3EPH - chains A and B of the 4 polymer chains in the assembly; structure by X-ray diffraction, 2.95 A resolution.

# Chain A (and B)
Protein: tRNA isopentenyltransferase
From: Saccharomyces cerevisiae
Notes: EC 2.5.1.8; chain B of this document is another copy of the same molecule, construct and numbering; everything in this record applies to it too
Reference sequence: P07884 (MOD5_YEAST); residues 13-421 here = UniProt positions 13-421
Sequence (409 residues; row label = number of the first residue in the row):
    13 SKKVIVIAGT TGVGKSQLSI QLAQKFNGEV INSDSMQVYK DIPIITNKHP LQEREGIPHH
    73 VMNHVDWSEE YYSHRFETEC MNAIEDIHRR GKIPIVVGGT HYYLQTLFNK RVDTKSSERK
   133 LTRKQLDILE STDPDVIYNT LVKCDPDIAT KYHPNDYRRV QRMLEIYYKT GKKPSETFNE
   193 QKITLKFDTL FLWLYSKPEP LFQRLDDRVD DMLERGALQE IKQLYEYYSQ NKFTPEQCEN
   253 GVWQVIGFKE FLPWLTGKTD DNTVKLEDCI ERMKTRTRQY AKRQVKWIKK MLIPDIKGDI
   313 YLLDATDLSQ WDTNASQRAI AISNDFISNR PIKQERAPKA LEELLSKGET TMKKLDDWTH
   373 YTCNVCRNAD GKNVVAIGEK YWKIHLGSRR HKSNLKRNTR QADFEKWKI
Unresolved in the structure: 269-275
Curated features (UniProtKB/Swiss-Prot):
  - zinc finger: Y373 to R409 (Matrin-type)
  - region: D46 to Q49 (Interaction with substrate tRNA), R170 to R174 (Interaction with substrate tRNA), F199 to Y207 (Core aggregation region), P210 to E232 (Interaction with isopentenylpyrophosphate transferase), Q256 to I258 (Interaction with substrate tRNA), R284 to K302 (Interaction with substrate tRNA)
  - binding site (ATP): G21 to S28
  - binding site (dimethylallyl diphosphate): T23 to S28
  - binding site (Zn(2+)): C375, C378, H397, H403
  - site (Interaction with substrate tRNA): T112, Q193
Ion coordination: Mg2+ near Q29 (its only coordinating residue here); Zn2+: C375, C378, H403
Ligand contacts: pyrophosphate (PPV): T22, T23, G24, V25, G26, K27, S28, D46, Q49, N59, R220
Reported in the primary citation:
  - binding site for tRNA: D46 to Q49, T58, T112, Y114, Y164, N167, R170, R171, R174, Q193, Q256, I258, R284, R288, Q291, Y292, K294, R295, K298, K302, H397, S400, R401, R402, K408, R412
  - contacts within the chain: D46-Q49 (hydrogen bond), D46-S47 (backbone contact)
  - specificity-determining residues: Q193 (by similarity / conservation)
  - Zn2+ coordination: H397, H403
  - binding site for pyrophosphate: R220
  - conformationally variable residues (loop rearrangement, side-chain flip): T23 to G26, R220
  - catalytic residues: T23, D46, R220 (proposed by the authors, not directly observed)

# How chain A and chain B interact
Pairs across the interface - 50 pairs, chain A then chain B:
  S13(A) - N191(B)  hydrogen bond (backbone-backbone)
  S13(A) - E192(B)
  S13(A) - Q193(B)  hydrogen bond (side chain-backbone)
  S13(A) - K194(B)
  N191(A) - S13(B)  hydrogen bond (backbone-backbone)
  N191(A) - N341(B)
  E192(A) - S13(B)
  Q193(A) - S13(B)  hydrogen bond (backbone-side chain)
  K194(A) - S13(B)
  K194(A) - L197(B)  hydrogen bond (side chain-backbone)
  K194(A) - K198(B)
  K194(A) - F199(B)  hydrogen bond (side chain-backbone)
  K194(A) - D200(B)
  T196(A) - T196(B)
  L197(A) - K194(B)
  F199(A) - K194(B)  hydrogen bond (backbone-side chain)
  D200(A) - K194(B)
  D200(A) - K309(B)  salt bridge
  K309(A) - D200(B)  salt bridge
  K309(A) - D311(B)  salt bridge
  K309(A) - R348(B)
  D311(A) - K309(B)  salt bridge
  Y313(A) - K359(B)  hydrogen bond
  N341(A) - N191(B)
  R342(A) - D368(B)
  P343(A) - T363(B)
  P343(A) - K366(B)
  I344(A) - K359(B)  hydrogen bond (backbone-side chain)
  I344(A) - T363(B)  hydrogen bond (backbone-side chain)
  K345(A) - T363(B)  hydrogen bond (side chain-backbone)
  K345(A) - M364(B)  hydrogen bond (side chain-backbone)
  K345(A) - K365(B)
  K345(A) - K366(B)  hydrogen bond (side chain-backbone)
  K345(A) - D368(B)  salt bridge
  Q346(A) - K359(B)
  E347(A) - K359(B)
  R348(A) - K309(B)
  K359(A) - Y313(B)  hydrogen bond
  K359(A) - I344(B)  hydrogen bond (side chain-backbone)
  K359(A) - Q346(B)
  K359(A) - E347(B)
  T363(A) - P343(B)
  T363(A) - I344(B)  hydrogen bond (side chain-backbone)
  T363(A) - K345(B)  hydrogen bond (backbone-side chain)
  M364(A) - K345(B)  hydrogen bond (backbone-side chain)
  K365(A) - K345(B)
  K366(A) - P343(B)
  K366(A) - K345(B)  hydrogen bond (backbone-side chain)
  D368(A) - R342(B)
  D368(A) - K345(B)  salt bridge
Interface residues without a listed pair, chain A (28 interface residues in all): K198, P306

# Overview
The interface between chain A and chain B involves 28 residues on one side and 27 on the other; the contacts
include 19 hydrogen bonds and 6 salt bridges. Polar contacts include D200(A)-K309(B), K309(A)-D311(B) and
K345(A)-D368(B). The paper reports catalytic residues T23(A), D46(A) and R220(A); a binding site for tRNA at
D46(A), T58(A) and T112(A) among others.
Chain A and chain B are both tRNA isopentenyltransferase (Saccharomyces cerevisiae); the structure,
Crystallographic snapshots of eukaryotic dimethylallyltransferase acting on tRNA: Insight into tRNA
recognition and reaction mechanism, was determined by X-ray diffraction, deposited together with 3EPJ, 3EPK
and 3EPL.
